8Z0A - chains C and D of the 8 polymer chains in the assembly; structure by electron microscopy, 2.84 A resolution.

[Chain C (and D)]
Protein: Glycogen [starch] synthase, muscle
Source organism: Homo sapiens
Notes: EC 2.4.1.11; chain D of this document is another copy of the same molecule, construct and numbering; everything in this record applies to it too
UniProt: P13807 (GYS1_HUMAN); residue numbers follow UniProt; this construct covers 1-737
Amino-acid sequence (762 residues; numbered -24 to 737; the number before each row is that of its first residue; numbers below 1 keep their minus sign (Met-24 is residue -24)):
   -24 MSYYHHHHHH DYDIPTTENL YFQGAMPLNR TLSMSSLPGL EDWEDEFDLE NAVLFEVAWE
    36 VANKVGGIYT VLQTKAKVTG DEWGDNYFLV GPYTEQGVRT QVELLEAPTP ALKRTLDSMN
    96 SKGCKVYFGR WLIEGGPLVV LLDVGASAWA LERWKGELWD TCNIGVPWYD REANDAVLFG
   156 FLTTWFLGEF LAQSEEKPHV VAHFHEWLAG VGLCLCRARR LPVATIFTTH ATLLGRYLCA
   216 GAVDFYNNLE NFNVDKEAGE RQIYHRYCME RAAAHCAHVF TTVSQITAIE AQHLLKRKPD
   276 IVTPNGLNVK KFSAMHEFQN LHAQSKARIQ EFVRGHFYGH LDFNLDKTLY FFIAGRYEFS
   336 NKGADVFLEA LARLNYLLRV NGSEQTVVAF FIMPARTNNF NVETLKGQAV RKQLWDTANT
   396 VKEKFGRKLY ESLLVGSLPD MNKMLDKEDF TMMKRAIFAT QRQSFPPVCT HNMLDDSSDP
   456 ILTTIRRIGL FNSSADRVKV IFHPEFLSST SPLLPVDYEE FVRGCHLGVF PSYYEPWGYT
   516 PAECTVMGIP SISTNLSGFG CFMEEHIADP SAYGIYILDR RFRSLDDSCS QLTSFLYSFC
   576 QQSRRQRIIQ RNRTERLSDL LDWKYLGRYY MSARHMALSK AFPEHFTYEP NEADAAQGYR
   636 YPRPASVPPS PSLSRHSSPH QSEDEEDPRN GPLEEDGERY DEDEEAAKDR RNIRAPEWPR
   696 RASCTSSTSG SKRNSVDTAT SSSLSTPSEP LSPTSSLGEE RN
Disordered / not traced: -24 to 17, 288-291, 626-737
Sequence notes: initiating methionine (-24); expression tag (-23 to 0)
Swiss-Prot annotation at these positions:
  - binding site (UDP): Lys39, Arg331, Thr515
  - binding site (UDP-alpha-D-glucose): His205, Arg211, Arg331, Glu510, Trp512, Gly513
  - binding site (alpha-D-glucose 6-phosphate): His291, Glu292, Gln294, His297, Lys301, His501, Arg582, Arg586
  - modified residue: Ser8 (Phosphoserine), Ser11 (Phosphoserine), Ser412 (Phosphoserine), Ser641 (Phosphoserine), Ser645 (Phosphoserine), Ser649 (Phosphoserine), Ser652 (Phosphoserine), Ser653 (Phosphoserine), Ser657 (Phosphoserine), Ser698 (Phosphoserine), Thr700 (Phosphothreonine), Ser710 (Phosphoserine), Thr721 (Phosphothreonine), Ser727 (Phosphoserine), Ser731 (Phosphoserine)
  - natural variant: Gly464 (G464S: In NIDDM)

[Interface between chain C and chain D]
Residue-residue contacts (20; chain C residue first):
  Arg74(C) with Phe433(D)
  Gln76(C) with Arg430(D)
  Val77(C) with Phe433(D)
  Glu78(C) with Phe433(D)
  Leu107(C) with Thr426(D); Lys429(D); Arg430(D), hydrogen bond (backbone-side chain)
  Ile108(C) with Thr426(D)
  Glu109(C) with Glu423(D)
  Glu423(C) with Glu109(D)
  Thr426(C) with Leu107(D); Ile108(D)
  Lys429(C) with Leu107(D)
  Arg430(C) with Gln76(D); Leu107(D), hydrogen bond (side chain-backbone)
  Phe433(C) with Arg74(D); Val77(D); Glu78(D)
  Thr485(C) with Pro487(D)
  Pro487(C) with Thr485(D)
Interface residues without a listed pair, chain C (16 interface residues in all): Val73, Thr75
Interface residues without a listed pair, chain D (16 interface residues in all): Val73, Thr75

[Summary]
The chain C/chain D interface involves 16 residues from each chain; the contacts include 2 hydrogen bonds. Its
one hydrogen-bonded contact is Leu107(C)-Arg430(D). UniProt lists 3 UDP-binding residues, 6
UDP-alpha-D-glucose-binding residues and 8 alpha-D-glucose 6-phosphate-binding residues on chain C.
Both chains are Glycogen [starch] synthase, muscle (Homo sapiens). Entry 8Z0A (Human GYS1-GYG2 complex (apo))
was determined by electron microscopy.
